Entry 5V7F (X-ray diffraction, 1.65 A resolution); this record covers chain A.

# Chain A
Name: Lysozyme
From: Enterobacteria phage T4
Notes: EC 3.2.1.17
UniProt: D9IEF7 (D9IEF7_BPT4); residues 1-164 here = UniProt positions 1-164
Amino-acid sequence (170 residues; row label = number of the first residue in the row):
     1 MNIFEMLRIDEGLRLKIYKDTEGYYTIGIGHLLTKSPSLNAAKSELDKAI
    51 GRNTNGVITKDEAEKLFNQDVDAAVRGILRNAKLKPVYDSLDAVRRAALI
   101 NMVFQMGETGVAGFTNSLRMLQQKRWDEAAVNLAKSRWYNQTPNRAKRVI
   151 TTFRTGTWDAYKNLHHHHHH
Not modelled in the structure: 163-170
Construct notes: conflict Thr-54 (Cys in D9IEF7), Ala-97 (Cys in D9IEF7); expression tag (165-170)
Modified residues: Tyr-18 (3-iodo-tyrosine; IYR)
Small-molecule neighbours: 2-hydroxyethyl disulfide (HED): Ile-3, Val-75, Tyr-88, Ala-93, Arg-96, Ala-97, Ile-100
What the authors report for this chain:
  - contacts within the chain: Arg-14/Gly-28

# Summary
Ligands of chain A: 2-hydroxyethyl disulfide. From the paper: contacts within the chain involving Gly-28 and
Arg-14.
Chain A is Lysozyme (Enterobacteria phage T4); the structure, T4 lysozyme Y18Ymi, was determined by X-ray
diffraction, deposited together with 5V7D and 5V7E.
